Entry 7TI8 (electron microscopy, 3.50 A resolution); this record covers chains A and G of the 8 polymer chains in the assembly.

# Chain A
Name: Replication factor C subunit 1
Source organism: Saccharomyces cerevisiae
UniProtKB: P38630 (RFC1_YEAST); residue numbers follow UniProt; this construct covers 1-861
Amino-acid sequence (861 residues; each row starts with the number of its first residue):
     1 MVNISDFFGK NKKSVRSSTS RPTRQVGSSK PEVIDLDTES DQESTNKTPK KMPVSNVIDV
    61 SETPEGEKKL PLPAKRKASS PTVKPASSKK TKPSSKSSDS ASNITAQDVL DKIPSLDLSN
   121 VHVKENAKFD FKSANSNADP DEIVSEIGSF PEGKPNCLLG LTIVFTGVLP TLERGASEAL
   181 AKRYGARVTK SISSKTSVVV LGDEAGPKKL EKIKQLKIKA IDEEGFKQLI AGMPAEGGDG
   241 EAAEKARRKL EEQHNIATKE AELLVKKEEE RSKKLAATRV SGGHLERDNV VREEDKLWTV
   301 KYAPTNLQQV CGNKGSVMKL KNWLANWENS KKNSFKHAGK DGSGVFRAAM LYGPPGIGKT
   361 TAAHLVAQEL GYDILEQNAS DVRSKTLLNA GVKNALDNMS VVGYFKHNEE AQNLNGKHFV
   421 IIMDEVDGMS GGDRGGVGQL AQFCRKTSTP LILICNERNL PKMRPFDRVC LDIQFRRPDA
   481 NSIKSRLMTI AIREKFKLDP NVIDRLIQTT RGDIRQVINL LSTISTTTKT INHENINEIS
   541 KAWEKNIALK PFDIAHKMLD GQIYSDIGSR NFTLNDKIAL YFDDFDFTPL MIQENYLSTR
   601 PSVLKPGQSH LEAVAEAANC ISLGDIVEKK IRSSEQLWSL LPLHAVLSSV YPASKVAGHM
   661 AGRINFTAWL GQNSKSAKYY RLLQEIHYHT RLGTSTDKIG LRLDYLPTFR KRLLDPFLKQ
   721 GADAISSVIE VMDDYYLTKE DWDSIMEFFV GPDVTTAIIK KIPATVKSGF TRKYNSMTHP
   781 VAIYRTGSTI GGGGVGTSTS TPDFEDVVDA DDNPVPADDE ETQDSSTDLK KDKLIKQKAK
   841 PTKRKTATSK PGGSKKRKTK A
Disordered / not traced: 1-290, 782-861
Curated features (UniProtKB/Swiss-Prot):
  - motif (Nuclear localization signal): Lys830 to Leu834, Lys855 to Lys860
  - binding site (ATP): Thr299, Cys311, Gly353 to Thr361, Asn456
  - modified residue: Thr38 (Phosphothreonine), Ser40 (Phosphoserine), Thr63 (Phosphothreonine)
  - mutagenesis: Asp427 (D427H: In cs mutant CDC44-2; causes cell cycle arrest), Gly436 (G436R: In cs mutant CDC44-3/4; causes cell cycle arrest), Gly512 (G512A: In cs mutant CDC44-9; no effect), Asp513 (D513N: In cs mutants CDC44-1/5/8 and CDC44-9; causes cell cycle arrest)
Bound ions: Mg2+: Thr360 (together with ATP-gamma-S)
Residues lining bound ligands:
  - ADP (adenosine-5'-diphosphate): Ser695, Thr696, Tyr705
  - ATP-gamma-S (AGS; phosphothiophosphoric acid-adenylate ester): Thr299, Val300, Tyr302, Ala303, Pro304, Gln309, Val310, Cys311, Gly312, Pro355, Gly356, Ile357, Gly358, Lys359, Thr360, Thr361, Asp424, Glu425, Asn456, Arg486, Ile514, Arg515, Ile518
What the authors report for this chain:
  - conformationally variable residues (helix shift): Ile536 to Ala542, Lys541 to Asn546, Leu549
  - mutagenesis - W638G: decreased catalytic activity on PCNA and DNA
  - mutagenesis - F582A: unchanged catalytic activity on DNA
  - mutagenesis - F582A: unchanged binding to DNA
  - mutagenesis - F582A, W638G: unchanged growth

# Chain G
Name: Proliferating cell nuclear antigen
Source organism: Saccharomyces cerevisiae
UniProtKB: P15873 (PCNA_YEAST); numbering as in UniProt (aligned over 1-258)
Amino-acid sequence (264 residues; row label = number of the first residue in the row; numbers below 1 keep their minus sign (Gly-5 is residue -5)):
    -5 GPHMASMLEA KFEEASLFKR IIDGFKDCVQ LVNFQCKEDG IIAQAVDDSR VLLVSLEIGV
    55 EAFQEYRCDH PVTLGMDLTS LSKILRCGNN TDTLTLIADN TPDSIILLFE DTKKDRIAEY
   115 SLKLMDIDAD FLKIEELQYD STLSLPSSEF SKIVRDLSQL SDSINIMITK ETIKFVADGD
   175 IGSGSVIIKP FVDMEHPETS IKLEMDQPVD LTFGAKYLLD IIKGSSLSDR VGIRLSSEAP
   235 ALFQFDLKSG FLQFFLAPKF NDEE
Disordered / not traced: -5 to 0, 173-175, 257-258
Construct notes: expression tag (-5 to 0)
Curated features (UniProtKB/Swiss-Prot):
  - DNA-binding region: Arg61 to Arg80
  - cross-link (Glycyl lysine isopeptide (Lys-Gly)): Lys127 (interchain with G-Cter in SUMO), Lys164 (interchain with G-Cter in SUMO)

# Interface between chain A and chain G
Contacting residue pairs - 35 pairs, chain A then chain G:
  Lys331(A) - Phe254(G)
  Asp373(A) - Arg44(G)  salt bridge
  Ile374(A) - Arg44(G)
  Leu375(A) - Asp42(G)
  Leu375(A) - Ser43(G)
  Leu375(A) - Arg44(G)
  Ala390(A) - Lys210(G)  hydrogen bond (backbone-side chain)
  Gly391(A) - Ser43(G)
  Asn394(A) - Lys210(G)
  Asn394(A) - Tyr211(G)
  Asp397(A) - Lys253(G)  salt bridge
  Asp397(A) - Phe254(G)  hydrogen bond (backbone-backbone)
  Asn398(A) - Val45(G)
  Asn398(A) - Ala251(G)
  Asn398(A) - Pro252(G)
  Asn398(A) - Lys253(G)
  Met399(A) - Ala251(G)
  Met399(A) - Pro252(G)
  Met399(A) - Phe254(G)  hydrophobic
  Ser400(A) - Arg44(G)
  Val401(A) - Arg44(G)  hydrogen bond (backbone-backbone)
  Val401(A) - Val45(G)
  Val401(A) - Leu46(G)
  Val401(A) - Phe249(G)
  Val402(A) - Val40(G)  hydrophobic
  Val402(A) - Arg44(G)
  Tyr404(A) - Glu232(G)
  Tyr404(A) - Ala233(G)  hydrophobic
  Tyr404(A) - Pro234(G)
  Tyr404(A) - Pro252(G)
  Phe405(A) - Leu126(G)  hydrophobic
  Lys417(A) - Glu232(G)
  His418(A) - Phe254(G)
  Phe419(A) - Ser43(G)
  Phe419(A) - Arg44(G)
Also at the interface, not in a pair above, chain A (20 interface residues in all): Ala395, Ser448
Also at the interface, not in a pair above, chain G (20 interface residues in all): Leu47, Lys127, Ile128

# In short
Chain A and chain G each contribute 20 residues to their interface, with 3 hydrogen bonds and 2 salt bridges.
Polar contacts include Asp373(A)-Arg44(G), Asp397(A)-Lys253(G) and Ala390(A)-Lys210(G). Ligands of chain A:
ATP-gamma-S and ADP. The paper reports that W638G of chain A reduces catalytic activity on PCNA and DNA;
conformational variability at Ile536(A), Lys541(A) and Leu549(A).
Here chain A is Replication factor C subunit 1 and chain G is Proliferating cell nuclear antigen, both from
Saccharomyces cerevisiae. Entry 7TI8 (Structure of the yeast clamp loader (Replication Factor C RFC) bound to
the open sliding clamp ...) was determined by electron microscopy (same publication as 7THJ, 7THV, 7TIB, 7TIC,
7TID and 7TKU).
